Entry 8K6J (electron microscopy, 2.77 A resolution); this record covers chains B and C of the 3 polymer chains in the assembly.

== Chain B ==
Molecule: Fructose dehydrogenase small subunit
Source organism: Gluconobacter japonicus
Reference sequence: M1VB40 (FDHS_GLUJA); residue numbers follow UniProt; this construct covers 1-183
Amino-acid sequence (183 residues; each row starts with the number of its first residue):
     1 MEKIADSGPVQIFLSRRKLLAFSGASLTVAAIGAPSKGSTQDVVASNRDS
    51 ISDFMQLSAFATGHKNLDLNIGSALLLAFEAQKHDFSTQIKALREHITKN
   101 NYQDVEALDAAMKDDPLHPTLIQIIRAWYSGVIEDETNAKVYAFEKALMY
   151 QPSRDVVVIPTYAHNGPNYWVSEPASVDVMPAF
Disordered / not traced: 1-48

== Chain C ==
Molecule: Fructose dehydrogenase cytochrome subunit
Source organism: Gluconobacter japonicus
Reference sequence: M1V1V5 (FDHC_GLUJA); numbering as in UniProt (aligned over 1-486)
Amino-acid sequence (486 residues; row label = number of the first residue in the row):
     1 MRYFRPLSATAMTTVLLLAGTNVRAQPTEPTPASAHRPSISRGHYLAIAA
    51 DCAACHTNGRDGQFLAGGYAISSPMGNIYSTNITPSKTHGIGNYTLEQFS
   101 KALRHGIRADGAQLYPAMPYDAYNRLTDEDVKSLYAYIMTEVKPVDAPSP
   151 KTQLPFPFSIRASLGIWKIAARIEGKPYVFDHTHNDDWNRGRYLVDELAH
   201 CGECHTPRNFLLAPNQSAYLAGADIGSWRAPNITNAPQSGIGSWSDQDLF
   251 QYLKTGKTAHARAAGPMAEAIEHSLQYLPDADISAIVTYLRSVPAKAESG
   301 QTVANFEHAGRPSSYSVANANSRRSNSTLTKTTDGAALYEAVCASCHQSD
   351 GKGSKDGYYPSLVGNTTTGQLNPNDLIASILYGVDRTTDNHEILMPAFGP
   401 DSLVQPLTDEQIATIADYVLSHFGNAQATVSADAVKQVRAGGKQVPLAKL
   451 ASPGVMLLLGTGGILGAILVVAGLWWLISRRKKRSA
Disordered / not traced: 1-39, 453-486
Covalent attachments: heme c (HEC) linked to Cys-201, Cys-343
Bound ions: heme c Fe site 1 near His-56 (its only coordinating residue here); heme c Fe site 2 near His-205 (its only coordinating residue here); heme c Fe site 3 near His-347 (its only coordinating residue here)
Small-molecule neighbours:
  - heme c (HEC), molecule 1: Ala-47, Ala-50, Asp-51, Cys-52, Cys-55, His-56, Ile-71, Ile-78, Tyr-79, Ser-80, Thr-81, Ile-83, Ile-91, Tyr-94, Phe-99, Ala-102, Leu-103, Arg-108, Gln-113, Leu-114, Tyr-115, Ala-117, Met-118, Pro-119, Tyr-123, Arg-161, His-200
  - heme c (HEC), molecule 2: Ala-199, His-200, Cys-204, His-205, Ile-225, Trp-228, Arg-229, Ala-230, Pro-231, Ile-233, Ile-241, Trp-244, Leu-249, Tyr-252, Leu-253, Arg-262, Ala-264, Pro-266, Met-267, Leu-275, Ile-286, Leu-290, Asn-305, Thr-366, Thr-367, Gln-370, Asp-375
  - heme c (HEC), molecule 3: His-260, Ala-261, Arg-262, Val-342, Cys-346, His-347, Tyr-358, Tyr-359, Pro-360, Leu-362, Asn-365, Thr-366, Thr-367, Thr-368, Leu-376, Ser-379, Ile-380, Val-384, Arg-386, Ile-393, Leu-394, Met-395, Pro-396, Phe-398, Ile-415, Val-419
  - ubiquinone-10 (U10): Cys-55, Ile-71, Met-75, Ile-78, Tyr-115, Pro-116, Ala-117, Leu-154, Pro-157, Phe-158, Ser-163, Leu-164, Ile-166, Trp-167, Glu-203, Cys-204, Arg-208, Leu-211, Leu-212, Ile-225, Pro-266, Leu-447, Leu-450
Swiss-Prot annotation at these positions:
  - binding site (heme c): Cys-52, Cys-55, His-56, Cys-201, Cys-204, His-205, Cys-343, Cys-346, His-347

== How chain B and chain C interact ==
Pairs across the interface (19):
  Asn-138(B) / Arg-324(C)  hydrogen bond (backbone-side chain)
  Ala-139(B) / Arg-324(C)  hydrogen bond (backbone-side chain)
  Lys-140(B) / Asn-321(C)
  Val-141(B) / Val-317(C)
  Val-141(B) / Ala-318(C)
  Val-141(B) / Asn-321(C)  hydrogen bond (backbone-side chain)
  Tyr-142(B) / Val-317(C)
  Tyr-142(B) / Ala-318(C)  hydrophobic
  Thr-161(B) / Ser-345(C)  hydrogen bond (backbone-side chain)
  Tyr-162(B) / Glu-340(C)  hydrogen bond
  Tyr-162(B) / Ala-344(C)
  Ala-163(B) / Ser-345(C)  hydrogen bond (backbone-backbone)
  Ala-163(B) / Gln-348(C)
  Asn-165(B) / Ser-354(C)
  Asn-165(B) / Lys-355(C)
  Asn-165(B) / Asp-356(C)
  Gly-166(B) / Asp-356(C)  hydrogen bond (backbone-side chain)
  Pro-167(B) / Tyr-358(C)  hydrophobic
  Pro-167(B) / Tyr-359(C)
Also at the interface, not in a pair above, chain B (16 interface residues in all): Ala-74, Ala-143, Phe-144, Glu-145, His-164
Also at the interface, not in a pair above, chain C (15 interface residues in all): Tyr-315, Ser-349

== In short ==
The interface between chain B and chain C involves 16 residues on one side and 15 on the other; the contacts
include 7 hydrogen bonds. Polar pairs include Asn-138(B)/Arg-324(C), Ala-139(B)/Arg-324(C) and
Val-141(B)/Asn-321(C). Bound to chain C: heme c and ubiquinone-10.
Chain B is Fructose dehydrogenase small subunit and chain C is Fructose dehydrogenase cytochrome subunit, both
from Gluconobacter japonicus; the structure, Cryo-EM Structure of Membrane-bound Fructose Dehydrogenase from
Gluconobacter japonicus variant-H1147A, was determined by electron microscopy (same publication as 8K6K, 8XCM
and 8XCN).
